6IZL - chains A and C of the 3 polymer chains in the assembly; structure by electron microscopy, 3.30 A resolution.

[Chain A (and C)]
Protein: mud crab tombus-like virus
Source organism: Wenzhou tombus-like virus 18
Notes: chain C of this document is another copy of the same molecule, construct and numbering; everything in this record applies to it too
UniProt: A0A1L3KFA2 (A0A1L3KFA2_9VIRU); numbering as in UniProt (aligned over 1-337)
Chain sequence (337 residues; numbered 1 to 337; the number before each row is that of its first residue):
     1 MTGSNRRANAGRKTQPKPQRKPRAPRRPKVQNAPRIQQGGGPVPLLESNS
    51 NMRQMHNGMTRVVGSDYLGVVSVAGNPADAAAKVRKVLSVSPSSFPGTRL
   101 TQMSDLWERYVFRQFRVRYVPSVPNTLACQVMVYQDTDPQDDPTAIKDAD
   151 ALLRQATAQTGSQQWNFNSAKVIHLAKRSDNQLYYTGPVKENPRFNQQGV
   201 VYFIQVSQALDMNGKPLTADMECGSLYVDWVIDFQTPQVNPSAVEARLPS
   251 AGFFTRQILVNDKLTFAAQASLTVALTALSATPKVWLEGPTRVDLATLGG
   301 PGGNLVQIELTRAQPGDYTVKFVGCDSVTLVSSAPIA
Unresolved in the structure: 1-50, 244-337 (chain C: 1-29, 250-337)

[Interface between chain A and chain C]
Contacting residue pairs (49):
  R53(A) with Q159(C), hydrogen bond (side chain-backbone); T160(C); G161(C); S162(C); Q163(C)
  Q54(A) with T160(C)
  M55(A) with T160(C); H174(C); L175(C); A176(C), hydrophobic
  H56(A) with T160(C)
  N57(A) with K177(C), hydrogen bond (side chain-backbone)
  M59(A) with S179(C)
  E108(A) with D136(C); T137(C); D138(C); D141(C)
  R109(A) with T137(C); R178(C)
  N181(A) with D180(C)
  Q182(A) with R178(C), hydrogen bond; D180(C); Q182(C), hydrogen bond
  L183(A) with R178(C); D180(C), hydrogen bond (backbone-side chain)
  Y185(A) with D138(C); R178(C); R194(C)
  K190(A) with Q140(C); D141(C), salt bridge
  E191(A) with E191(C); N192(C)
  F195(A) with N192(C); R194(C); F195(C), hydrophobic
  Q235(A) with R178(C); S179(C), hydrogen bond
  T236(A) with A176(C)
  P237(A) with Q159(C); T160(C)
  Q238(A) with D136(C); D141(C)
  V239(A) with Q155(C); A158(C), hydrophobic
  N240(A) with D141(C); Q155(C), hydrogen bond (backbone-side chain)
  P241(A) with D141(C); I146(C); Q155(C), hydrogen bond (backbone-side chain)
Other interface residues (no listed pair), chain A (25 interface residues in all): N51, N196, A243
Other interface residues (no listed pair), chain C (28 interface residues in all): D142, T157, K171

[In short]
The interface between chain A and chain C involves 25 residues on one side and 28 on the other, with 8
hydrogen bonds and 1 salt bridge. Among the polar pairs are K190(A)-D141(C), R53(A)-Q159(C) and
N57(A)-K177(C).
Both chains are mud crab tombus-like virus (Wenzhou tombus-like virus 18). Entry 6IZL (Cryo-EM structure of
Mud crab tombus-like virus at 3.3 Angstroms resolution) was determined by electron microscopy together with
6IIC from the same study.
